7OOC - chains N and 5 of the 21 polymer chains in the assembly; structure by electron microscopy, 3.70 A resolution.

Chain N:
Molecule: 30S ribosomal protein S15
Source organism: Mycoplasma pneumoniae (strain ATCC 29342 / M129)
Reference sequence: P75173 (RS15_MYCPN); numbering as in UniProt (aligned over 1-86)
Chain sequence (86 residues; numbered 1 to 86; the number before each row is that of its first residue):
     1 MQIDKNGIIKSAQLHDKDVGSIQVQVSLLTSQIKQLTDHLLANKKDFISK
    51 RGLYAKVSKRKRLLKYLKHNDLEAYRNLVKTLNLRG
Not modelled in the structure: 1, 85-86

Chain 5:
Molecule: 16S rRNA
Source organism: Mycoplasma pneumoniae (strain ATCC 29342 / M129)
Sequence (1520 nucleotides; numbered 1 to 1520; the number before each row is that of its first residue):
     1 UUUUUCUGAGAGUUUGAUCCUGGCUCAGGAUUAACGCUGGCGGCAUGCCU
    51 AAUACAUGCAAGUCGAUCGAAAGUAGUAAUACUUUAGAGGCGAACGGGUG
   101 AGUAACACGUAUCCAAUCUACCUUAUAAUGGGGGAUAACUAGUUGAAAGA
   151 CUAGCUAAUACCGCAUAAGAACUUUGGUUCGCAUGAAUCAAAGUUGAAAG
   201 GACCUGCAAGGGUUCGUUAUUUGAUGAGGGUGCGCCAUAUCAGCUAGUUG
   251 GUGGGGUAACGGCCUACCAAGGCAAUGACGUGUAGCUAUGCUGAGAAGUA
   301 GAAUAGCCACAAUGGGACUGAGACACGGCCCAUACUCCUACGGGAGGCAG
   351 CAGUAGGGAAUUUUUCACAAUGAGCGAAAGCUUGAUGGAGCAAUGCCGCG
   401 UGAACGAUGAAGGUCUUUAAGAUUGUAAAGUUCUUUUAUUUGGGAAGAAU
   451 GACUUUAGCAGGUAAUGGCUAGAGUUUGACUGUACCAUUUUGAAUAAGUG
   501 ACGACUAACUAUGUGCCAGCAGUCGCGGUAAUACAUAGGUCGCAAGCGUU
   551 AUCCGGAUUUAUUGGGCGUAAAGCAAGCGCAGGCGGAUUGAAAAGUCUGG
   601 UGUUAAAGGCAGCUGCUUAACAGUUGUAUGCAUUGGAAACUAUUAAUCUA
   651 GAGUGUGGUAGGGAGUUUUGGAAUUUCAUGUGGAGCGGUGAAAUGCGUAG
   701 AUAUAUGAAGGAACACCAGUGGCGAAGGCGAAAACUUAGGCCAUUACUGA
   751 CGCUUAGGCUUGAAAGUGUGGGGAGCAAAUAGGAUUAGAUACCCUAGUAG
   801 UCCACACCGUAAACGAUAGAUACUAGCUGUCGGGGCGAUCCCCUCGGUAG
   851 UGAAGUUAACACAUUAAGUAUCUCGCCUGGGUAGUACAUUCGCAAGAAUG
   901 AAACUCAAACGGAAUUGACGGGGACCCGCACAAGUGGUGGAGCAUGUUGC
   951 UUAAUUCGACGGUACACGAAAAACCUUACCUAGACUUGACAUCCUUGGCA
  1001 AAGUUAUGGAAACAUAAUGGAGGUUAACCGAGUGACAGGUGGUGCAUGGU
  1051 UGUCGUCAGCUCGUGUCGUGAGAUGUUGGGUUAAGUCCCGCAACGAGCGC
  1101 AACCCUUAUCGUUAGUUACAUUGUCUAGCGAGACUGCUAAUGCAAAUUGG
  1151 AGGAAGGAAGGGAUGACGUCAAAUCAUCAUGCCCCUUAUGUCUAGGGCUG
  1201 CAAACGUGCUACAAUGGCCAAUACAAACAGUCGCCAGCUUGUAAAAGUGA
  1251 GCAAAUCUGUAAAGUUGGUCUCAGUUCGGAUUGAGGGCUGCAAUUCGUCC
  1301 UCAUGAAGUCGGAAUCACUAGUAAUCGCGAAUCAGCUAUGUCGCGGUGAA
  1351 UACGUUCUCGGGUCUUGUACACACCGCCCGUCAAACUAUGAAAGCUGGUA
  1401 AUAUUUAAAAACGUGUUGCUAACCAUUAGGAAGCGCAUGUCAAGGAUAGC
  1451 ACCGGUGAUUGGAGUUAAGUCGUAACAAGGUACCCCUACGAGAACGUGGG
  1501 GGUGGAUCACCUCCUUUCUA
Not modelled in the structure: 1-4, 181-184, 1020-1027, 1510-1520

Interface between chain N and chain 5:
Residue-residue contacts - 51 pairs, chain N then chain 5:
  Gln-2(N) / U737(5)  phosphate contact
  Lys-5(N) / G655(5)  salt bridge to the phosphate
  Lys-5(N) / U656(5)  salt bridge to the phosphate
  Lys-17(N) / A746(5)  hydrogen bond to the sugar
  Lys-17(N) / C747(5)  sugar contact
  Asp-18(N) / C747(5)  sugar contact
  Val-19(N) / U654(5)  hydrogen bond to the sugar
  Val-19(N) / G655(5)  sugar contact
  Gly-20(N) / G653(5)  hydrogen bond to the base
  Gly-20(N) / U654(5)  base contact
  Gly-20(N) / C747(5)  base contact
  Gly-20(N) / U748(5)  sugar contact
  Ser-21(N) / C747(5)  sugar contact
  Ser-21(N) / U748(5)  sugar contact
  Ile-22(N) / U748(5)  sugar contact
  Gln-25(N) / G653(5)  hydrogen bond to the sugar
  Gln-25(N) / U654(5)  hydrogen bond to the sugar
  Gln-32(N) / A738(5)  phosphate contact
  Gln-35(N) / U737(5)  phosphate contact
  Leu-36(N) / U737(5)  phosphate contact
  His-39(N) / U736(5)  hydrogen bond to the sugar
  His-39(N) / U737(5)  hydrogen bond to the sugar
  Asn-43(N) / G665(5)  sugar contact
  Lys-44(N) / A806(5)  salt bridge to the phosphate
  Lys-45(N) / G665(5)  sugar contact
  Lys-45(N) / C805(5)  phosphate contact
  Asp-46(N) / A664(5)  base contact
  Asp-46(N) / G665(5)  sugar contact
  Phe-47(N) / U761(5)  phosphate contact
  Phe-47(N) / G762(5)  phosphate contact
  Ile-48(N) / G663(5)  base contact
  Ile-48(N) / A664(5)  sugar contact
  Ile-48(N) / A738(5)  sugar contact
  Ser-49(N) / U737(5)  hydrogen bond to the sugar
  Arg-51(N) / G577(5)  hydrogen bond to the sugar
  Arg-51(N) / A725(5)  salt bridge to the phosphate
  Tyr-54(N) / C578(5)  sugar contact
  Tyr-54(N) / C759(5)  sugar contact
  Tyr-54(N) / U760(5)  sugar contact
  Lys-56(N) / G739(5)  salt bridge to the phosphate
  Ser-58(N) / C578(5)  sugar contact
  Ser-58(N) / G579(5)  hydrogen bond to the phosphate
  Arg-62(N) / G579(5)  salt bridge to the phosphate
  Arg-62(N) / C580(5)  salt bridge to the phosphate
  Arg-62(N) / G752(5)  salt bridge to the phosphate
  Leu-63(N) / C751(5)  sugar contact
  Lys-65(N) / C580(5)  phosphate contact
  Lys-65(N) / A581(5)  salt bridge to the phosphate
  Tyr-66(N) / G749(5)  sugar contact
  Tyr-66(N) / A750(5)  hydrogen bond to the phosphate
  Tyr-66(N) / C751(5)  sugar contact
Also at the interface, not in a pair above, chain N (33 interface residues in all): Ile-3, Lys-50, Gly-52, Ala-55, Lys-59
Also at the interface, not in a pair above, chain 5 (31 interface residues in all): U666

In short:
Chain N and chain 5 form an interface of 33 and 31 residues respectively, with 11 hydrogen bonds and 9 salt
bridges. Among the polar pairs are Gly-20(N)/G653(5), Lys-17(N)/A746(5) and Val-19(N)/U654(5).
Here chain N is 30S ribosomal protein S15 and chain 5 is 16S rRNA, both from Mycoplasma pneumoniae (strain
ATCC 29342 / M129). Entry 7OOC (Mycoplasma pneumoniae 30S subunit of ribosomes in chloramphenicol-treated
cells) was determined by electron microscopy, deposited together with 7OOD, 7P6Z, 7PAH, 7PAI, 7PAJ, 7PAK and
23 further entries.
